PDB entry 4J70 | X-ray diffraction, 2.80 A resolution | chains O and U of the 28 polymer chains in the assembly

[Chain O]
Name: Proteasome component Y7
Organism: Saccharomyces cerevisiae
Notes: EC 3.4.25.1
Reference sequence: P23639 (PSA2_YEAST); residue numbers follow UniProt; this construct covers 1-250
Chain sequence (250 residues; row label = number of the first residue in the row):
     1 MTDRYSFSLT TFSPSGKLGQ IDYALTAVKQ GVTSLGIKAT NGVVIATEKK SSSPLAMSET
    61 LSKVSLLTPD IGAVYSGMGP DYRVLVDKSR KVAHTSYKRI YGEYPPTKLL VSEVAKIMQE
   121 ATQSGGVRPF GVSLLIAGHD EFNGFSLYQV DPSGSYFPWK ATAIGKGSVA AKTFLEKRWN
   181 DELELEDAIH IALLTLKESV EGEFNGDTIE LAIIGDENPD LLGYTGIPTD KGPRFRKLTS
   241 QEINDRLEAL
UniProt features mapped onto this chain:
  - cross-link: Lys108 (Glycyl lysine isopeptide (Lys-Gly) (interchain with G-Cter in ubiquitin))

[Chain U]
Name: Proteasome component C7-alpha
Organism: Saccharomyces cerevisiae
Notes: EC 3.4.25.1
Reference sequence: P21243 (PSA6_YEAST); residues -8 to 243 here correspond to UniProt positions 1-252 (UniProt number = residue number + 9)
Chain sequence (252 residues; each row starts with the number of its first residue; numbers below 1 keep their minus sign (Met-8 is residue -8)):
    -8 MSGAAAASAA GYDRHITIFS PEGRLYQVEY AFKATNQTNI NSLAVRGKDC TVVISQKKVP
    52 DKLLDPTTVS YIFCISRTIG MVVNGPIPDA RNAALRAKAE AAEFRYKYGY DMPCDVLAKR
   112 MANLSQIYTQ RAYMRPLGVI LTFVSVDEEL GPSIYKTDPA GYYVGYKATA TGPKQQEITT
   172 NLENHFKKSK IDHINEESWE KVVEFAITHM IDALGTEFSK NDLEVGVATK DKFFTLSAEN
   232 IEERLVAIAE QD
Disordered / not traced: -8 to 0

[Chain O / chain U interface]
Pairs across the interface - 68 pairs, chain O then chain U:
  Asp3(O) - Arg122(U)  salt bridge
  Asp3(O) - Tyr124(U)
  Tyr5(O) - Ile7(U)
  Tyr5(O) - Ala123(U)
  Tyr5(O) - Tyr124(U)  hydrophobic
  Leu9(O) - Ile9(U)  hydrophobic
  Leu9(O) - Ala123(U)  hydrophobic
  Gln20(O) - Ile9(U)
  Gln20(O) - Phe10(U)  hydrogen bond (side chain-backbone)
  Tyr23(O) - Phe10(U)  hydrophobic
  Tyr23(O) - Ser11(U)
  Tyr23(O) - Pro12(U)  hydrophobic
  Tyr23(O) - Gly14(U)
  Ala24(O) - Phe10(U)  hydrophobic
  Thr26(O) - Glu13(U)
  Ala27(O) - Gly14(U)
  Ser52(O) - Tyr153(U)  hydrogen bond
  Ser53(O) - Thr170(U)
  Ser53(O) - Glu174(U)
  Pro54(O) - Glu174(U)
  Leu55(O) - Tyr157(U)
  Leu55(O) - Lys158(U)  hydrogen bond (backbone-backbone)
  Leu55(O) - Ala159(U)
  Leu55(O) - Thr170(U)
  Leu55(O) - Leu173(U)  hydrophobic
  Leu55(O) - Phe177(U)  hydrophobic
  Ala56(O) - Gly156(U)
  Ala56(O) - Tyr157(U)
  Met57(O) - Arg37(U)
  Met57(O) - Val155(U)
  Met57(O) - Gly156(U)  hydrogen bond (backbone-backbone)
  Met57(O) - Tyr157(U)
  Met57(O) - Lys158(U)
  Thr60(O) - Tyr146(U)
  Thr60(O) - Val155(U)
  Thr60(O) - Gly156(U)  hydrogen bond (side chain-backbone)
  Leu61(O) - Tyr153(U)  hydrophobic
  Leu61(O) - Tyr154(U)
  Leu61(O) - Val155(U)  hydrophobic
  Met78(O) - Phe10(U)  hydrophobic
  Met78(O) - Leu16(U)  hydrophobic
  Pro80(O) - Gln117(U)
  Pro80(O) - Ala151(U)
  Pro80(O) - Gly152(U)
  Pro80(O) - Tyr153(U)
  Asp81(O) - Gln117(U)
  Arg83(O) - Ala113(U)  hydrogen bond (side chain-backbone)
  Arg83(O) - Asn114(U)
  Arg83(O) - Gly152(U)  hydrogen bond (side chain-backbone)
  Arg83(O) - Tyr154(U)
  Val84(O) - Asn114(U)
  Val84(O) - Gln117(U)
  Asp87(O) - Lys110(U)  salt bridge
  Asp87(O) - Asn114(U)
  Gly125(O) - Arg122(U)
  Gly126(O) - Gln121(U)
  Gly126(O) - Arg122(U)
  Gly126(O) - Ala123(U)  hydrogen bond (backbone-backbone)
  Val127(O) - Gln121(U)
  Val127(O) - Arg122(U)
  Arg128(O) - Thr8(U)
  Arg128(O) - Phe10(U)
  Arg128(O) - Leu16(U)
  Arg128(O) - Thr120(U)  hydrogen bond (side chain-backbone)
  Arg128(O) - Gln121(U)  hydrogen bond (backbone-backbone)
  Pro129(O) - Phe10(U)
  Phe130(O) - Gln121(U)
  Gly131(O) - Phe10(U)
Interface residues without a listed pair, chain O (31 interface residues in all): Thr2, Ala121

[Overview]
31 residues of chain O face 33 of chain U across their interface, with 10 hydrogen bonds and 2 salt bridges.
Among the polar pairs are Asp3(O)-Arg122(U), Asp87(O)-Lys110(U) and Gln20(O)-Phe10(U).
Here chain O is Proteasome component Y7 and chain U is Proteasome component C7-alpha, both from Saccharomyces
cerevisiae. Entry 4J70 (Yeast 20S proteasome in complex with the belactosin derivative 3e) was determined by
X-ray diffraction.
